6O7H - chains C and E of the 9 polymer chains in the assembly; structure by electron microscopy, 2.90 A resolution.

# Chain C
Name: Csm3
Organism: Thermococcus onnurineus (strain NA1)
UniProt: B6YWC0 (B6YWC0_THEON); numbering as in UniProt (aligned over 1-290)
Chain sequence (292 residues; row label = number of the first residue in the row; numbers below 1 keep their minus sign (Gly-1 is residue -1)):
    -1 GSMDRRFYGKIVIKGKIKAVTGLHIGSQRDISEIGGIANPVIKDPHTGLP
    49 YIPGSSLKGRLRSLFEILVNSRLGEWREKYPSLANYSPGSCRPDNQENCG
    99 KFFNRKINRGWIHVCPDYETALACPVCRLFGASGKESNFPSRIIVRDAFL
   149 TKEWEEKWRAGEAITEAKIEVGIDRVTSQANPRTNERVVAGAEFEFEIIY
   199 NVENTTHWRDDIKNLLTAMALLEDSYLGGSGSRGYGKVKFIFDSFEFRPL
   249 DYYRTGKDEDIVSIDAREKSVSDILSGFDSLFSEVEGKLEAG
Not modelled in the structure: -1 to 3, 28-33, 288-290
Construct notes: expression tag (-1 to 0); conflict Ala36 (Asp in B6YWC0)
Bound ions: Zn2+: His111, Cys113, Cys122, Cys125

# Chain E
Name: Csm4
Organism: Thermococcus onnurineus (strain NA1)
UniProt: B6YWC1 (B6YWC1_THEON); numbering as in UniProt (aligned over 1-289)
Chain sequence (289 residues; each row starts with the number of its first residue):
     1 MPKFIAVKLIPKGPFRDIPRADTLFGAIGNAISAIHGQSAVEELVDAFVG
    51 GARISSAFPYSGDTYYLPKPLSVEPALEGILTGLDEEERYTTAKRLRKAK
   101 YLDLKNFELALRLRPFTIPEEIPYARVDVPRVVLDRVTQDSSIYFWEEIR
   151 FREKSGVYFLYSGPREVFDGYIAPAMRFLGDTGIGGKSTWGAGLFEVEFH
   201 EMKIDAPGSEYSVTLSNALPTKTPVLWRLLRKGGWSFGRRKPRMTFIAEG
   251 SIVKNDPGGMERLELGLSHEVYVYGLTFPLGVELPEGLE
Not modelled in the structure: 1, 288-289

# Chain C / chain E interface
Contacting residue pairs - 63 pairs, chain C then chain E:
  Phe5(C) - Ala34(E)
  Phe5(C) - Phe178(E)  hydrophobic
  Lys8(C) - Phe178(E)
  Lys8(C) - Asp181(E)
  Lys8(C) - Thr182(E)
  Ser25(C) - Pro130(E)
  Pro43(C) - Val127(E)  hydrophobic
  His44(C) - Ala125(E)
  His44(C) - Arg150(E)  hydrogen bond (side chain-backbone)
  His44(C) - Phe151(E)
  His44(C) - Arg152(E)  hydrogen bond
  Tyr49(C) - Arg150(E)
  Gly52(C) - Trp190(E)
  Ser53(C) - Arg131(E)
  Ser53(C) - Trp190(E)
  Lys56(C) - Thr189(E)
  Ser61(C) - Arg136(E)
  Glu64(C) - Arg136(E)  salt bridge
  Ile65(C) - Arg136(E)
  Arg90(C) - Asp135(E)  salt bridge
  Arg90(C) - Thr138(E)
  Arg90(C) - Asp140(E)  salt bridge
  Phe101(C) - Arg136(E)
  Phe101(C) - Val137(E)  hydrophobic
  Ile105(C) - Val133(E)  hydrophobic
  Asn106(C) - Ser142(E)
  Arg107(C) - Ser141(E)  hydrogen bond (side chain-backbone)
  Arg107(C) - Ser142(E)  hydrogen bond (backbone-side chain)
  Gly108(C) - Asp135(E)
  Gly108(C) - Ser142(E)
  Trp109(C) - Asp135(E)  hydrogen bond (backbone-side chain)
  Trp109(C) - Arg136(E)  hydrogen bond (backbone-backbone)
  Ile110(C) - Val133(E)  hydrophobic
  Ile110(C) - Leu134(E)
  Ile110(C) - Arg136(E)
  Ser139(C) - Thr189(E)  hydrogen bond
  Ile141(C) - Thr189(E)  hydrogen bond (backbone-side chain)
  Ile142(C) - Asp181(E)
  Ile142(C) - Ser188(E)
  Ile142(C) - Thr189(E)
  Ile142(C) - Gly191(E)
  Ile142(C) - Leu194(E)  hydrophobic
  Val143(C) - Thr189(E)  hydrogen bond (backbone-backbone)
  Val143(C) - Trp190(E)
  Val143(C) - Gly191(E)  hydrogen bond (backbone-backbone)
  Arg144(C) - Lys12(E)  hydrogen bond (side chain-backbone)
  Arg144(C) - Leu194(E)
  Asp145(C) - Pro14(E)
  Asp145(C) - Arg150(E)  salt bridge
  Asp145(C) - Trp190(E)
  Phe147(C) - Arg150(E)
  Ile197(C) - Asp181(E)
  Arg246(C) - Asp181(E)  salt bridge
  Leu248(C) - Ile35(E)  hydrophobic
  Tyr251(C) - Pro174(E)
  Tyr251(C) - Arg177(E)
  Tyr251(C) - Phe178(E)  hydrophobic
  Tyr251(C) - Asp181(E)  hydrogen bond
  Arg252(C) - Ile35(E)
  Arg252(C) - Pro174(E)
  Arg252(C) - Arg177(E)  hydrogen bond (backbone-side chain)
  Thr253(C) - Arg177(E)  hydrogen bond (backbone-side chain)
  Gly254(C) - Arg177(E)
Interface residues without a listed pair, chain C (38 interface residues in all): Asp42, Thr45, Arg60, Ser88
Interface residues without a listed pair, chain E (33 interface residues in all): Tyr124, Val129, Glu153

# Summary
Chain C and chain E form an interface of 38 and 33 residues respectively, with 14 hydrogen bonds and 5 salt
bridges. Polar pairs include Glu64(C)-Arg136(E), Arg90(C)-Asp135(E) and Arg90(C)-Asp140(E). His111(C),
Cys113(C), Cys122(C) and Cys125(C) coordinate Zn2+.
Here chain C is Csm3 and chain E is Csm4, both from Thermococcus onnurineus (strain NA1). Entry 6O7H (Cryo-EM
structure of Csm-crRNA-target RNA ternary complex in complex with cA4 in type III-A CRISPR-Cas system) was
determined by electron microscopy together with 6O73, 6O74, 6O75, 6O78, 6O79, 6O7B and 3 further entries from
the same study.
